5NE6 - chains A and B; structure by X-ray diffraction, 2.00 A resolution.

== Chain A (and B) ==
Molecule: Aminopeptidase
Source organism: Thermotoga maritima MSB8
Notes: EC 3.4.11.1; chain B of this document is another copy of the same molecule, construct and numbering; everything in this record applies to it too
Reference sequence: Q9X0E0 (Q9X0E0_THEMA); residue numbers follow UniProt; this construct covers 1-331
Sequence (331 residues; numbered 1 to 331; the number before each row is that of its first residue):
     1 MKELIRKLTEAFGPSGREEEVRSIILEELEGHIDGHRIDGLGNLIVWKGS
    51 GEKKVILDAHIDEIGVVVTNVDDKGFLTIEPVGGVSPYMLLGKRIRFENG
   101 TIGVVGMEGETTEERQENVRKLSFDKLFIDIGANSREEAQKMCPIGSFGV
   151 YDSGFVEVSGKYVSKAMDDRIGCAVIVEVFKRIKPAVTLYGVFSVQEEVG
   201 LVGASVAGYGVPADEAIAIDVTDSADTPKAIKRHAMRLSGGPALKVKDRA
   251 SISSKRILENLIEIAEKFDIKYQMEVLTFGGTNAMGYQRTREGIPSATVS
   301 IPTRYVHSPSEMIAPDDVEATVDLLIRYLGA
Not modelled in the structure: 198-208, 279-292 (chain B: 203-208, 279-292)
Reported in the primary citation:
  - conformationally variable residues (loop rearrangement, order/disorder transition, side-chain flip): Q196 to V202, G203 to G208, Y209, K229 to A235, K247 to S254, F279 to E292
  - catalytic residues: E197
  - mutagenesis - E197Q: abolished catalytic activity on L-Leu-pNA
  - mutagenesis - H60A (less than 0.1 s-1), H307A (less than 0.1 s-1): decreased catalytic activity on L-Leu-pNA

== Interface between chain A and chain B ==
Contacting residue pairs (15; chain A residue first):
  R17(A) - D34(B)  hydrogen bond (side chain-backbone)
  L41(A) - S23(B)
  V67(A) - R37(B)
  T69(A) - K54(B)
  T69(A) - P212(B)
  N70(A) - K54(B)  hydrogen bond
  E80(A) - G210(B)
  R136(A) - E52(B)  salt bridge
  Q140(A) - S50(B)
  I145(A) - K54(B)
  I145(A) - Y190(B)
  G146(A) - W47(B)
  F148(A) - H36(B)
  F148(A) - W47(B)  hydrophobic
  E197(A) - I38(B)
Interface residues without a listed pair, chain A (14 interface residues in all): S15, G16
Interface residues without a listed pair, chain B (16 interface residues in all): L26, E27, G35, G51

== Summary ==
14 residues of chain A face 16 of chain B across their interface, with 2 hydrogen bonds and 1 salt bridge.
Among the polar pairs are R136(A)-E52(B), R17(A)-D34(B) and N70(A)-K54(B). The paper reports the catalytic
residue E197(A); H60A and H307A of chain A reduce catalytic activity on L-Leu-pNA.
Both chains are Aminopeptidase (Thermotoga maritima MSB8). Entry 5NE6 (Crystal structure of dimeric TmPep1050
aminopeptidase) was determined by X-ray diffraction (same publication as 6NW5, 5NE7 and 5NE8).
